Entry 6WGN (X-ray diffraction, 1.60 A resolution); this record covers chains A and F.

Chain A:
Molecule: GTPase KRas
Organism: Homo sapiens
UniProtKB: P01116 (RASK_HUMAN); residue numbers follow UniProt; this construct covers 1-169
Sequence (169 residues; row label = number of the first residue in the row):
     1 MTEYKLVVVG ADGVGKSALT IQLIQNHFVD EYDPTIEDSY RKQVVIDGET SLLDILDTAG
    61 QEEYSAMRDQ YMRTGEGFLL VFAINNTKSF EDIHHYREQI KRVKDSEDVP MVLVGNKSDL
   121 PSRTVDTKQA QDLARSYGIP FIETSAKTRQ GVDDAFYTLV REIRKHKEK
Not modelled in the structure: 35-37
Sequence notes: engineered mutation Asp-12 (Gly in P01116), Ser-51 (Cys in P01116), Leu-80 (Cys in P01116), Ser-118 (Cys in P01116); conflict Gly-151 (Arg in P01116), Asp-153 (Glu in P01116), Lys-165 (Gln in P01116), His-166 (Tyr in P01116), Lys-167 (Arg in P01116), Glu-168 (Leu in P01116)
Ion coordination: Mg2+: Ser-17 (together with GMP-PNP)
Residues lining bound ligands: GMP-PNP (GNP; phosphoaminophosphonic acid-guanylate ester): Ala-11, Asp-12, Gly-13, Val-14, Gly-15, Lys-16, Ser-17, Ala-18, Phe-28, Val-29, Asp-30, Glu-31, Tyr-32, Asp-33, Pro-34, Thr-58, Ala-59, Asn-116, Lys-117, Asp-119, Leu-120, Ser-145, Ala-146, Lys-147
Swiss-Prot annotation at these positions:
  - motif: Tyr-32 to Tyr-40 (Effector region)
  - binding site (GTP): Gly-10, Ala-11, Gly-13 to Ala-18, Val-29 to Thr-35, Ala-59, Gly-60, Asn-116, Lys-117, Asp-119
  - modified residue: Met-1 (N-acetylmethionine), Thr-2 (N-acetylthreonine), Lys-104 (N6-acetyllysine)
  - glycosylation: Thr-35 (Microbial infection: O-linked (Glc) threonine)
  - natural variant: Lys-5 (K5E: In NS3; K5N: In GASC), Gly-10 (G10GG: In AML), Asp-12 (G12D: In GASC, JMML and SFM; this construct carries the variant), Gly-13 (G13D: In GASC, JMML and OES; G13R: In pylocytic astrocytoma), Val-14 (V14I: In NS3), Leu-19 (L19F: In OES), Gln-22 (Q22E: In CFC2; Q22R: In NS3), Pro-34 (P34L: In NS3; P34Q: In NS3; P34R: In CFC2), Ile-36 (I36M: In NS3), Thr-58 (T58I: In NS3), Ala-59 (A59T: In GASC), Gly-60 (G60R: In CFC2; G60S: In NS3), 5 further natural variant entries in UniProt
  - mutagenesis: Asp-38 (D38A: Decreased interaction with MAPKAP1/SIN1), Tyr-40 (Y40A: Decreased interaction with MAPKAP1/SIN1), Gln-61 (Q61L: Promotes GTP binding)

Chain F:
Molecule: Cyclic Peptide KD2
Sequence (15 residues; numbered 0 to 14; the number before each row is that of its first residue; numbering starts at 0):
     0 GYFVNFRNFR TFRCG
Modified / non-standard residues: Tyr-1 (D-tyrosine; DTY)
Covalently attached groups: covalent link Gly-0/Cys-13

Interface between chain A and chain F:
Residue-residue contacts (29; chain A residue first):
  Val-9(A) / Phe-8(F)  hydrophobic
  Ala-11(A) / Tyr-1(F)
  Ala-59(A) / Phe-8(F)
  Gly-60(A) / Phe-8(F)
  Gly-60(A) / Arg-9(F)
  Gly-60(A) / Thr-10(F)  hydrogen bond (backbone-backbone)
  Gln-61(A) / Arg-12(F)
  Glu-62(A) / Arg-9(F)  hydrogen bond (backbone-side chain)
  Asp-69(A) / Asn-7(F)  hydrogen bond
  Met-72(A) / Arg-6(F)
  Met-72(A) / Asn-7(F)
  Met-72(A) / Phe-8(F)  hydrophobic
  Asp-92(A) / Tyr-1(F)
  His-95(A) / Tyr-1(F)
  His-95(A) / Phe-2(F)
  Tyr-96(A) / Tyr-1(F)
  Tyr-96(A) / Phe-2(F)  hydrophobic
  Tyr-96(A) / Phe-8(F)  hydrophobic
  Tyr-96(A) / Thr-10(F)
  Gln-99(A) / Phe-2(F)
  Gln-99(A) / Asn-4(F)  hydrogen bond (side chain-backbone)
  Gln-99(A) / Phe-5(F)
  Gln-99(A) / Asn-7(F)  hydrogen bond (side chain-backbone)
  Gln-99(A) / Phe-8(F)
  Ile-100(A) / Phe-8(F)  hydrophobic
  Arg-102(A) / Phe-5(F)
  Val-103(A) / Phe-5(F)
  Val-103(A) / Arg-6(F)
  Val-103(A) / Asn-7(F)
Interface residues without a listed pair, chain A (17 interface residues in all): Thr-58, Phe-78
The authors on this interface:
  - interface residues, chain A: Tyr-96(A)

Overview:
17 residues of chain A and 10 residues of chain F are in contact, with 5 hydrogen bonds. Polar contacts
include Glu-62(A)/Arg-9(F), Asp-69(A)/Asn-7(F) and Gln-99(A)/Asn-4(F). Chain A binds GMP-PNP. Curated
annotation (UniProt) lists 20 GTP-binding residues and 3 mutagenesis sites on chain A. From the paper: the
interface residue Tyr-96(A).
Here chain A is GTPase KRas (Homo sapiens) and chain F is Cyclic Peptide KD2. Entry 6WGN (Crystal structure of
K-Ras(G12D) GppNHp bound to cyclic peptide ligand KD2) was determined by X-ray diffraction.
